PDB entry 6IFK | electron microscopy, 3.20 A resolution | chains F and N of the 10 polymer chains in the assembly

== Chain F ==
Name: Type III-A CRISPR-associated RAMP protein Csm3
Organism: Streptococcus thermophilus ND03
UniProtKB: A0A2U2M035 (A0A2U2M035_STRTR); residue numbers follow UniProt; this construct covers 1-220
Amino-acid sequence (220 residues; numbered 1 to 220; the number before each row is that of its first residue):
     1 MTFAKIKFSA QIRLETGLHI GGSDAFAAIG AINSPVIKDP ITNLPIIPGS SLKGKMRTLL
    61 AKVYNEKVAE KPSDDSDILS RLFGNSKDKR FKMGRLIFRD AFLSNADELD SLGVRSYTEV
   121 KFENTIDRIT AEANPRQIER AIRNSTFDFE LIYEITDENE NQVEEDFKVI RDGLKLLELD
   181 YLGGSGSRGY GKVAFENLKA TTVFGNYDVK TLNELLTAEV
Disordered / not traced: 1, 218-220
Sequence notes: engineered mutation Asn33 (Asp in A0A2U2M035)

== Chain N ==
Molecule: crRNA
Sequence (34 nucleotides; numbered 1 to 34; the number before each row is that of its first residue):
     1 ACGGAAACGC UUUCUAGCUC GCUAUAAUUA CCCA

== Interface between chain F and chain N ==
Residue-residue contacts (50; chain F residue first):
  His19(F) - A16(N)  phosphate contact
  Ile20(F) - A16(N)  phosphate contact
  Gly21(F) - U15(N)  sugar contact
  Gly21(F) - A16(N)  hydrogen bond to the phosphate
  Gly22(F) - U15(N)  base contact
  Asp24(F) - U15(N)  base contact
  Ser50(F) - C14(N)  sugar contact
  Ser50(F) - U15(N)  hydrogen bond to the phosphate
  Ser51(F) - C14(N)  phosphate contact
  Ser51(F) - U15(N)  hydrogen bond to the phosphate
  Lys53(F) - U13(N)  salt bridge to the phosphate
  Gly54(F) - C14(N)  base contact
  Lys55(F) - C14(N)  base contact
  Arg57(F) - U12(N)  hydrogen bond to the phosphate
  Arg57(F) - U13(N)  salt bridge to the phosphate
  Thr58(F) - C14(N)  base contact
  Pro72(F) - U12(N)  sugar contact
  Phe83(F) - U12(N)  sugar contact
  Phe83(F) - U13(N)  phosphate contact
  Gly84(F) - U12(N)  sugar contact
  Asn85(F) - U11(N)  sugar contact
  Asn85(F) - U12(N)  sugar contact
  Ser86(F) - U11(N)  hydrogen bond to the base
  Ser86(F) - U12(N)  sugar contact
  Lys92(F) - U11(N)  sugar contact
  Met93(F) - U11(N)  phosphate contact
  Phe122(F) - G21(N)  sugar contact
  Glu123(F) - G21(N)  phosphate contact
  Asn124(F) - U19(N)  hydrogen bond to the sugar
  Asn124(F) - C20(N)  hydrogen bond to the sugar
  Asn124(F) - G21(N)  hydrogen bond to the base
  Asn124(F) - C22(N)  hydrogen bond to the sugar
  Thr125(F) - U19(N)  hydrogen bond to the phosphate
  Thr125(F) - C20(N)  hydrogen bond to the phosphate
  Ile126(F) - C20(N)  hydrogen bond to the phosphate
  Ile126(F) - C22(N)  sugar contact
  Ala133(F) - G21(N)  base contact
  Ala133(F) - C22(N)  base contact
  Pro135(F) - G21(N)  base contact
  Arg136(F) - U19(N)  hydrogen bond to the sugar
  Arg136(F) - G21(N)  salt bridge to the phosphate
  Tyr181(F) - A16(N)  phosphate contact
  Tyr181(F) - G17(N)  hydrogen bond to the phosphate
  Gly183(F) - A16(N)  phosphate contact
  Gly184(F) - A16(N)  hydrogen bond to the phosphate
  Gly184(F) - G17(N)  phosphate contact
  Ser185(F) - G17(N)  phosphate contact
  Ser187(F) - C18(N)  hydrogen bond to the phosphate
  Arg188(F) - C18(N)  salt bridge to the phosphate
  Arg188(F) - U19(N)  salt bridge to the phosphate
Other interface residues (no listed pair), chain F (35 interface residues in all): Asn134, Gly186

== In short ==
Chain F and chain N form an interface of 35 and 12 residues respectively; the contacts include 16 hydrogen
bonds and 5 salt bridges. Polar contacts include Ser86(F)-U11(N), Asn124(F)-G21(N) and Asn124(F)-U19(N).
Here chain F is Type III-A CRISPR-associated RAMP protein Csm3 (Streptococcus thermophilus ND03) and chain N
is crRNA. Entry 6IFK (Cryo-EM structure of type III-A Csm-CTR1 complex, AMPPNP bound) was determined by
electron microscopy together with 6IFL, 6IFN, 6IFR, 6IFU, 6IFY, 6IFZ and 6IG0 from the same study.
